PDB entry 1QIW | X-ray diffraction, 2.30 A resolution | chain A

[Chain A]
Protein: Calmodulin
From: Bos taurus
UniProt: P02593 (CALM_HUMAN); residues 1-148 here = UniProt positions 1-148
Chain sequence (148 residues; row label = number of the first residue in the row):
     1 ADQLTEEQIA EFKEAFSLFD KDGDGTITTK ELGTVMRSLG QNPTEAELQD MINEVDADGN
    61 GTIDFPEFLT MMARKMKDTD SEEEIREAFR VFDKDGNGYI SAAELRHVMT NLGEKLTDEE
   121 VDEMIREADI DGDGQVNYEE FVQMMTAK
Unresolved in the structure: 1, 147-148
Ion coordination: Ca2+ site 1: Asp20, Asp22, Asp24, Thr26, Glu31; Ca2+ site 2: Asp56, Asp58, Asn60, Thr62, Glu67; Ca2+ site 3: Asp93, Asp95, Asn97, Tyr99, Glu104; Ca2+ site 4: Asp129, Asp131, Asp133, Gln135, Glu140
Residues lining bound ligands:
  - DPD (N-(3,3,-diphenylpropyl)-n'-[1-R-(2 3,4-bis-butoxyphenyl)-ethyl]-propylenediamine), molecule 1: Glu11, Phe12, Ala15, Met72, Ala73, Leu105, Met124, Glu127, Ala128, Met144, Met145, Thr146
  - DPD, molecule 2: Phe19, Leu32, Val35, Met36, Met51, Ile52, Glu54, Val55, Ile63, Phe68, Met71, Met72, Glu84

[Summary]
Ligands of chain A: compound DPD. Asp20, Asp22, Asp24, Thr26 and Glu31 form the Ca2+ site 1. Asp56, Asp58,
Asn60, Thr62 and Glu67 form the Ca2+ site 2.
Chain A is Calmodulin (Bos taurus); the structure, Calmodulin complexed with
N-(3,3,-diphenylpropyl)-N'-[1-R-(3,4-bis-butoxyphenyl)-ethyl]-propylenediamine (DPD), was determined by X-ray
diffraction together with 1QIV from the same study.
